5YCW - chain A; structure by X-ray diffraction, 2.29 A resolution.

# Chain A
Molecule: single chain monellin
Source organism: Dioscoreophyllum cumminsii
Notes: engineered mutation(s): YENEGFREIK to QVVA in loop1, DYKTR to QVVAG in loop3
Amino-acid sequence (94 residues; each row starts with the number of its first residue):
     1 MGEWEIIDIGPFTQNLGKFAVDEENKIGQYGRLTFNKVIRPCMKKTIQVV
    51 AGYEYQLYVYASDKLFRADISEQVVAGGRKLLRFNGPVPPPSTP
Disordered / not traced: 1, 92-94
Reported in the primary citation:
  - self-association interface (contacts with another copy of this molecule): Gln73 to Gly77

# Summary
From the paper: a self-association interface involving Gln73.
Chain A is single chain monellin (Dioscoreophyllum cumminsii); the structure, Double domain swapped dimer of
engineered hairpin loop1 and loop3 mutant in Single-chain Monellin, was determined by X-ray diffraction
together with 5YCT and 5YCU from the same study.
